PDB entry 8TRH | electron microscopy, 3.70 A resolution | chains K and Q of the 26 polymer chains in the assembly

[Chain K]
Protein: Mediator of RNA polymerase II transcription subunit 11
Organism: Homo sapiens
UniProt: Q9P086 (MED11_HUMAN); numbering as in UniProt (aligned over 1-117)
Chain sequence (117 residues; each row starts with the number of its first residue):
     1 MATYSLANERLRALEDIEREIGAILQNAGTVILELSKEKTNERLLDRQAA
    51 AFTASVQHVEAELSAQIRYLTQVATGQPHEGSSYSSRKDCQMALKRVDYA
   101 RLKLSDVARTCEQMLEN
Unresolved in the structure: 1-5

[Chain Q]
Protein: Mediator of RNA polymerase II transcription subunit 17
Organism: Homo sapiens
UniProt: Q9NVC6 (MED17_HUMAN); residue numbers follow UniProt; this construct covers 1-651
Chain sequence (651 residues; numbered 1 to 651; the number before each row is that of its first residue):
     1 MSGVRAVRISIESACEKQVHEVGLDGTETYLPPLSMSQNLARLAQRIDFS
    51 QGSGSEEEEAAGTEGDAQEWPGAGSSADQDDEEGVVKFQPSLWPWDSVRN
   101 NLRSALTEMCVLYDVLSIVRDKKFMTLDPVSQDALPPKQNPQTLQLISKK
   151 KSLAGAAQILLKGAERLTKSVTENQENKLQRDFNSELLRLRQHWKLRKVG
   201 DKILGDLSYRSAGSLFPHHGTFEVIKNTDLDLDKKIPEDYCPLDVQIPSD
   251 LEGSAYIKVSIQKQAPDIGDLGTVNLFKRPLPKSKPGSPHWQTKLEAAQN
   301 VLLCKEIFAQLSREAVQIKSQVPHIVVKNQIISQPFPSLQLSISLCHSSN
   351 DKKSQKFATEKQCPEDHLYVLEHNLHLLIREFHKQTLSSIMMPHPASAPF
   401 GHKRMRLSGPQAFDKNEINSLQSSEGLLEKIIKQAKHIFLRSRAAATIDS
   451 LASRIEDPQIQAHWSNINDVYESSVKVLITSQGYEQICKSIQLQLNIGVE
   501 QIRVVHRDGRVITLSYQEQELQDFLLSQMSQHQVHAVQQLAKVMGWQVLS
   551 FSNHVGLGPIESIGNASAITVASPSGDYAISVRNGPESGSKIMVQFPRNQ
   601 CKDLPKSDVLQDNKWSHLRGPFKEVQWNKMEGRNFVYKMELLMSALSPCL
   651 L
Unresolved in the structure: 1-5, 48-91, 173-181, 228-241, 277-286, 353-365

[Chain K / chain Q interface]
Residue-residue contacts (35; chain K residue first):
  I17(K) - V171(Q)  hydrophobic
  I21(K) - A164(Q)
  I21(K) - L167(Q)  hydrophobic
  I21(K) - T168(Q)
  I21(K) - V171(Q)  hydrophobic
  I24(K) - L160(Q)
  I24(K) - A164(Q)  hydrophobic
  L25(K) - L161(Q)  hydrophobic
  A28(K) - L160(Q)  hydrophobic
  A28(K) - L161(Q)
  V31(K) - L153(Q)
  V31(K) - A157(Q)  hydrophobic
  V31(K) - L160(Q)  hydrophobic
  I32(K) - A157(Q)  hydrophobic
  L35(K) - K149(Q)
  L35(K) - K150(Q)  hydrogen bond (backbone-side chain)
  L35(K) - L153(Q)
  L35(K) - A154(Q)
  K37(K) - K150(Q)
  E80(K) - K195(Q)
  E80(K) - S211(Q)
  G81(K) - K195(Q)
  S82(K) - S211(Q)  hydrogen bond
  Y84(K) - W194(Q)
  Y84(K) - K195(Q)
  Y84(K) - D206(Q)  hydrogen bond (side chain-backbone)
  Y84(K) - Q299(Q)
  S85(K) - R380(Q)
  R87(K) - Q299(Q)  hydrogen bond
  K88(K) - L303(Q)
  K88(K) - R380(Q)
  M92(K) - H376(Q)
  K95(K) - Y369(Q)
  R96(K) - H373(Q)
  Y99(K) - Y369(Q)  hydrophobic
Other interface residues (no listed pair), chain K (25 interface residues in all): E18, E34, P78, H79, S83
Other interface residues (no listed pair), chain Q (29 interface residues in all): L146, T172, H193, L196, R197, S208, Y209, E296

[In short]
Chain K and chain Q form an interface of 25 and 29 residues respectively, with 4 hydrogen bonds. Polar pairs
include L35(K)-K150(Q), S82(K)-S211(Q) and Y84(K)-D206(Q).
Here chain K is Mediator of RNA polymerase II transcription subunit 11 and chain Q is Mediator of RNA
polymerase II transcription subunit 17, both from Homo sapiens. Entry 8TRH (The IDRc bound human core Mediator
complex) was determined by electron microscopy, deposited together with 8TQ2, 8TQC and 8TQW.
